3CR3 - chains C and D of the 4 polymer chains in the assembly; structure by X-ray diffraction, 2.10 A resolution.

== Chain C (and D) ==
Protein: PTS-dependent dihydroxyacetone kinase, phosphotransferase subunit dhaM
Organism: Lactococcus lactis subsp. lactis
Notes: EC 2.7.1.-; chain D of this document is another copy of the same molecule, construct and numbering; everything in this record applies to it too
UniProt: Q9CIV6 (DHAM_LACLA); numbering as in UniProt (aligned over 3-123)
Amino-acid sequence (121 residues; each row starts with the number of its first residue):
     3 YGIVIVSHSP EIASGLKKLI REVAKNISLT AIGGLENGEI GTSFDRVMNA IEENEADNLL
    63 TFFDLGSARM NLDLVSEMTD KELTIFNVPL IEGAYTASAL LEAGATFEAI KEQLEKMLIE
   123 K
Modified positions: Mse50, Mse72, Mse80, Mse119 (selenomethionine; parent Met)
Swiss-Prot annotation at these positions:
  - active site: His10 (Tele-phosphohistidine intermediate)

== How chain C and chain D interact ==
Contacting residue pairs - 39 pairs, chain C then chain D:
  His10(C) with Leu21(D)
  Ser11(C) with Gly17(D)
  Glu13(C) with Glu13(D); Ile14(D); Ser16(D), hydrogen bond; Gly17(D); Lys20(D), salt bridge
  Ile14(C) with Glu13(D); Ile14(D); Gly17(D); Leu18(D); Ile93(D), hydrophobic
  Ser16(C) with Glu13(D), hydrogen bond
  Gly17(C) with Ser11(D); Glu13(D); Ile14(D)
  Leu18(C) with Ile14(D)
  Lys20(C) with Glu13(D), salt bridge; Ile42(D)
  Leu21(C) with His10(D); Ile14(D), hydrophobic; Ile42(D), hydrophobic; Asp66(D)
  Glu24(C) with Ile42(D)
  Ile42(C) with Leu21(D), hydrophobic; Glu24(D)
  Asp66(C) with Glu94(D)
  Pro91(C) with Pro91(D), hydrophobic; Glu94(D)
  Leu92(C) with Ile93(D), hydrophobic; Glu94(D), hydrogen bond (backbone-side chain)
  Ile93(C) with Ile14(D), hydrophobic; Leu92(D), hydrophobic; Ile93(D), hydrophobic
  Glu94(C) with Asp66(D); Pro91(D); Leu92(D), hydrogen bond (side chain-backbone); Lys123(D), salt bridge
  Lys123(C) with Glu94(D), salt bridge
Other interface residues (no listed pair), chain C (22 interface residues in all): Phe65, Leu67, Val90, Tyr97, Ile121
Other interface residues (no listed pair), chain D (22 interface residues in all): Phe65, Leu67, Val90, Tyr97, Ile121

== In short ==
Chain C and chain D each contribute 22 residues to their interface; the contacts include 4 hydrogen bonds and
4 salt bridges. Polar contacts include Glu13(C)-Lys20(D), Glu94(C)-Lys123(D) and Glu13(C)-Ser16(D). Curated
annotation (UniProt) lists active-site residue His10(C) on chain C.
Chain C and chain D are both PTS-dependent dihydroxyacetone kinase, phosphotransferase subunit dhaM
(Lactococcus lactis subsp. lactis); the structure, Structure of a transient complex between Dha-kinase
subunits DhaM and DhaL from Lactococcus lactis, was determined by X-ray diffraction.
